Entry 8G4X (electron microscopy, 2.56 A resolution); this record covers chains A and B of the 7 polymer chains in the assembly.

== Chain A ==
Protein: Gamma-aminobutyric acid receptor subunit alpha-1
Source organism: Mus musculus
UniProtKB: P62812 (GBRA1_MOUSE); residues -26 to 428 here correspond to UniProt positions 1-455 (UniProt number = residue number + 27)
Amino-acid sequence (455 residues; each row starts with the number of its first residue; numbers below 1 keep their minus sign (Met-26 is residue -26)):
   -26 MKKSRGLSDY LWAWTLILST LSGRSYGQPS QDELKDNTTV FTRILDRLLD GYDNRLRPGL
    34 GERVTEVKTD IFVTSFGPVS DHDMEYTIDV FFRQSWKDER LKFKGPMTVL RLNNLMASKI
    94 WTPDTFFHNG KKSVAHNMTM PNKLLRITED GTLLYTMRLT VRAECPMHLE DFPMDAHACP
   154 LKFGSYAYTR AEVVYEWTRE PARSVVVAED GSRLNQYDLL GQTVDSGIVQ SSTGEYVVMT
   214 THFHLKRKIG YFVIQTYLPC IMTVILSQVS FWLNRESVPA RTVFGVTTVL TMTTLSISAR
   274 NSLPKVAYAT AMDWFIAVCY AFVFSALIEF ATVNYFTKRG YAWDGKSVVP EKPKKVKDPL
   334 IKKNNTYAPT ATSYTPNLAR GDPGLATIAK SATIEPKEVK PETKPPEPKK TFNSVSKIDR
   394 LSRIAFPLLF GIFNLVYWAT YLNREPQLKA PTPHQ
Unresolved in the structure: -26 to 8, 319-382, 419-428
Cystine bridges: Cys138-Cys152
Glycans and other covalent adducts: glycan linked to Asn110
Residues lining bound ligands:
  - gamma-amino-butanoic acid (ABU): Phe64, Arg66, Leu117, Thr129
  - PIO ([(2R)-2-octanoyloxy-3-[oxidanyl-[(1R,2R,3S,4R,5R,6S)-2,3,6-tris(oxidanyl)-4,5-diphosphonooxy-cyclohexyl]oxy-phosphoryl]oxy-propyl] octanoate): Arg248, Ser298, Ile301, Glu302, Thr305, Phe309, Lys311, Arg312, Asn386, Ser387, Ser389, Lys390, Ile391, Leu394, Ser395, Phe399
  - allopregnanolone (Y4B): Ile238, Gln241, Val242, Trp245, Pro400
UniProt features mapped onto this chain:
  - binding site (4-aminobutanoate): Arg66, Thr129
  - glycosylation (N-linked (GlcNAc...) asparagine): Asn10, Asn110
From the paper describing this entry:
  - specificity-determining residues: Ser204 (proposed by the authors, not directly observed)

== Chain B ==
Protein: Gamma-aminobutyric acid receptor subunit beta-2
Source organism: Mus musculus
UniProtKB: P63137 (GBRB2_MOUSE); residues -23 to 488 here correspond to UniProt positions 1-512 (UniProt number = residue number + 24)
Amino-acid sequence (512 residues; numbered -23 to 488; the number before each row is that of its first residue; numbers below 1 keep their minus sign (Met-23 is residue -23)):
   -23 MWRVRKRGYF GIWSFPLIIA AVCAQSVNDP SNMSLVKETV DRLLKGYDIR LRPDFGGPPV
    37 AVGMNIDIAS IDMVSEVNMD YTLTMYFQQA WRDKRLSYNV IPLNLTLDNR VADQLWVPDT
    97 YFLNDKKSFV HGVTVKNRMI RLHPDGTVLY GLRITTTAAC MMDLRRYPLD EQNCTLEIES
   157 YGYTTDDIEF YWRGDDNAVT GVTKIELPQF SIVDYKLITK KVVFSTGSYP RLSLSFKLKR
   217 NIGYFILQTY MPSILITILS WVSFWINYDA SAARVALGIT TVLTMTTINT HLRETLPKIP
   277 YVKAIDMYLM GCFVFVFMAL LEYALVNYIF FGRGPQRQKK AAEKAANANN EKMRLDVNKM
   337 FYKDIKQNGT QYRSLWDPTG DLSPTRRTTN YDFSLYTMDP HENILLSTLE IKNEMATSEA
   397 VMGLGDPRST MLAYDASSIQ YRKAGLPRHS FGRNALERHV AQKKSRLRRR ASQLKITIPD
   457 LTDVNAIDRW SRIFFPVVFS FFNIVYWLYY VN
Unresolved in the structure: -23 to 5, 309-457, 488
Cystine bridges: Cys136-Cys150
Glycans and other covalent adducts: N-acetylglucosamine (NAG) linked to Asn80; glycan linked to Asn149
Residues lining bound ligands:
  - gamma-amino-butanoic acid (ABU): Tyr97, Glu155, Ser156, Tyr157, Phe200, Ser201, Thr202, Tyr205
  - allopregnanolone (Y4B): Leu297, Ala300, Leu301, Tyr304
UniProt features mapped onto this chain:
  - binding site (histamine): Tyr97, Ser156, Tyr157, Thr202
  - binding site (4-aminobutanoate): Tyr157, Thr202
  - modified residue: Tyr417 (Phosphotyrosine)
  - glycosylation (N-linked (GlcNAc...) asparagine): Asn8, Asn80, Asn149

== How chain A and chain B interact ==
Pairs across the interface - 95 pairs, chain A then chain B:
  Gly24(A) - Lys13(B)
  Asp26(A) - Lys13(B)
  Asp26(A) - Asp17(B)
  Asn27(A) - Asp84(B)
  Asn27(A) - Arg86(B)
  Arg28(A) - Val16(B)
  Arg28(A) - Asp17(B)  salt bridge
  Arg28(A) - Asp84(B)  hydrogen bond (backbone-backbone)
  Arg28(A) - Val87(B)
  Arg28(A) - Gln90(B)
  Leu29(A) - Met9(B)
  Leu29(A) - Val12(B)  hydrophobic
  Leu29(A) - Lys13(B)
  Leu29(A) - Leu83(B)  hydrophobic
  Arg30(A) - Met9(B)
  Gly32(A) - Met9(B)
  Leu33(A) - Asn8(B)
  Leu33(A) - Met9(B)  hydrophobic
  Leu33(A) - Val12(B)  hydrophobic
  Gly34(A) - Asn8(B)
  Glu35(A) - Pro6(B)
  Asp56(A) - Met49(B)
  Ser91(A) - Arg86(B)  hydrogen bond (backbone-side chain)
  Ile93(A) - Arg86(B)
  Pro96(A) - Thr110(B)
  Asp97(A) - Val111(B)
  Thr98(A) - Val109(B)
  Thr98(A) - Thr110(B)  hydrogen bond (backbone-side chain)
  Phe99(A) - Tyr62(B)
  Phe99(A) - Val109(B)
  Phe99(A) - Asn113(B)
  Phe99(A) - Arg129(B)
  Phe100(A) - Arg129(B)  hydrogen bond (backbone-side chain)
  His101(A) - Tyr62(B)
  His101(A) - Arg129(B)
  Gly103(A) - His107(B)
  Gly103(A) - Arg129(B)  hydrogen bond (backbone-side chain)
  Lys104(A) - His107(B)  hydrogen bond (backbone-side chain)
  Lys105(A) - Phe105(B)
  Ser106(A) - Val109(B)
  Val107(A) - Val109(B)
  Met130(A) - Thr110(B)
  Leu132(A) - Val109(B)  hydrophobic
  Leu132(A) - Thr110(B)
  Tyr159(A) - Tyr62(B)  hydrophobic
  Tyr159(A) - Asn113(B)
  Tyr159(A) - Arg114(B)
  Tyr159(A) - Met115(B)
  Tyr159(A) - Gly127(B)
  Tyr159(A) - Leu128(B)  hydrogen bond (side chain-backbone)
  Tyr159(A) - Arg129(B)  hydrogen bond (side chain-backbone)
  Ala160(A) - Thr82(B)
  Ala160(A) - Met115(B)  hydrophobic
  Ala160(A) - Arg117(B)  hydrogen bond (backbone-side chain)
  Tyr161(A) - Thr82(B)
  Tyr161(A) - Leu83(B)
  Tyr161(A) - Asp84(B)
  Thr162(A) - Arg117(B)
  Glu165(A) - Asn80(B)
  Glu165(A) - Thr82(B)  hydrogen bond
  Ser205(A) - Gln64(B)
  Thr206(A) - Arg117(B)  hydrogen bond (backbone-side chain)
  Thr206(A) - Leu125(B)
  Tyr209(A) - Met115(B)
  Tyr209(A) - Arg117(B)  hydrogen bond
  Val251(A) - Ala249(B)  hydrophobic
  Thr255(A) - Ala249(B)
  Val259(A) - Leu253(B)  hydrophobic
  Val262(A) - Leu235(B)  hydrophobic
  Leu263(A) - Thr260(B)
  Ile270(A) - Gln224(B)  hydrogen bond (backbone-side chain)
  Ile270(A) - His267(B)
  Arg273(A) - Tyr220(B)
  Arg273(A) - Leu223(B)
  Arg273(A) - Gln224(B)
  Asn274(A) - Gln224(B)  hydrogen bond
  Asn274(A) - His267(B)
  Lys278(A) - Pro184(B)
  Lys278(A) - Gln185(B)  hydrogen bond (backbone-backbone)
  Lys278(A) - Tyr220(B)  hydrogen bond
  Val279(A) - Pro184(B)
  Val279(A) - Tyr220(B)
  Ala280(A) - Pro184(B)  hydrogen bond (backbone-backbone)
  Ala280(A) - Asn217(B)
  Ala280(A) - Tyr220(B)
  Asp286(A) - Leu223(B)
  Tyr293(A) - Leu231(B)
  Phe297(A) - Leu231(B)  hydrophobic
  Phe297(A) - Ile234(B)  hydrophobic
  Leu300(A) - Leu235(B)  hydrophobic
  Ala304(A) - Val238(B)  hydrophobic
  Asn307(A) - Trp241(B)
  Asn307(A) - Ile242(B)
  Asn307(A) - Asn243(B)
  Tyr308(A) - Trp241(B)  hydrophobic
Other interface residues (no listed pair), chain A (62 interface residues in all): Pro31, His55, Met57, Phe65, Arg73, Thr95, Ala108, Glu137, Pro252, Pro277
Other interface residues (no listed pair), chain B (60 interface residues in all): Asp43, Ser46, Asp48, Asn85, Thr131, Glu182, Gly219, Pro228, Ala246, Ala248, Thr256, Ile264, Arg468

== Overview ==
62 residues of chain A face 60 of chain B across their interface; the contacts include 17 hydrogen bonds and 1
salt bridge. Among the polar pairs are Arg28(A)-Asp17(B), Ser91(A)-Arg86(B) and Thr98(A)-Thr110(B). Bound to
chain A: compound PIO, allopregnanolone and gamma-amino-butanoic acid. Ligands of chain B:
gamma-amino-butanoic acid and allopregnanolone. From the paper: the specificity determinant Ser204(A).
Here chain A is Gamma-aminobutyric acid receptor subunit alpha-1 and chain B is Gamma-aminobutyric acid
receptor subunit beta-2, both from Mus musculus. Entry 8G4X (Native GABA-A receptor from the mouse brain,
meta-alpha1-alpha3-beta2-gamma2 subtype, in complex with GABA and allopregnanolone) was determined by electron
microscopy, deposited together with 8FOI, 8G4N, 8G4O, 8G5F, 8G5G and 8G5H.
